PDB entry 7X3T | electron microscopy, 5.40 A resolution (low resolution: residue-level contacts below are approximate; hydrogen-bond / salt-bridge calls are withheld) | chains C and J of the 20 polymer chains in the assembly

# Chain C
Molecule: Histone H2A
From: Xenopus laevis
UniProtKB: Q6AZJ8 (Q6AZJ8_XENLA); residues 0-129 here correspond to UniProt positions 1-130 (UniProt number = residue number + 1)
Chain sequence (130 residues; each row starts with the number of its first residue; numbering starts at 0):
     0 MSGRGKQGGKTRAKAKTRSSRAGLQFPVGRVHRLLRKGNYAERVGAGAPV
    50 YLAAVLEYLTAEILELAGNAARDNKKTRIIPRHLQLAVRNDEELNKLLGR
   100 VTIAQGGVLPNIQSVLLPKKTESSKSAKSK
Unresolved in the structure: 0-11, 119-129

# Chain J
Molecule: 354-nt DNA strand
Sequence (354 nucleotides; numbered -29 to 324; the number before each row is that of its first residue; numbers below 1 keep their minus sign (DC-29 is residue -29)):
   -29 CACAGGAAACAGCTATGACCATGATTACGCTCAGGATGTATATATCTGAC
    21 ACGTGCCTGGAGACTAGGGAGTAATCCCCTTGGCGGTTAAAACGCGGGGG
    71 ACAGCGCGTACGTGCGTTTAAGCGGTGCTAGAGCTGTCTACGACCAATTG
   121 AGCGGCCTCGGCACCGGGATTCTCCAGGTCGAGCTTCTCGACAAGCTTCA
   171 GGATGTATATATCTGACACGTGCCTGGAGACTAGGGAGTAATCCCCTTGG
   221 CGGTTAAAACGCGGGGGACAGCGCGTACGTGCGTTTAAGCGGTGCTAGAG
   271 CTGTCTACGACCAATTGAGCGGCCTCGGCACCGGGATTCTCCAGGGTACC
   321 GCGG
Unresolved in the structure: -29 to -26, 314-324

# Chain C / chain J interface
Contacting residue pairs (19):
  Ala12(C) - DG199(J)
  Ala12(C) - DA200(J)
  Lys13(C) - DG199(J)
  Ala14(C) - DA198(J)
  Ala14(C) - DG199(J)
  Lys15(C) - DA198(J)
  Lys15(C) - DG199(J)
  Thr16(C) - DA198(J)
  Arg17(C) - DA198(J)
  Arg20(C) - DA198(J)
  Arg20(C) - DG199(J)
  Gly28(C) - DG197(J)
  Gly28(C) - DA198(J)
  Arg29(C) - DG197(J)
  Arg32(C) - DG196(J)
  Arg32(C) - DG197(J)
  Arg42(C) - DG206(J)
  Arg77(C) - DA186(J)
  Arg77(C) - DC187(J)
Interface residues without a listed pair, chain C (13 interface residues in all): Val27
Interface residues without a listed pair, chain J (9 interface residues in all): DA207

# In short
The interface between chain C and chain J involves 13 residues on one side and 9 on the other.
Here chain C is Histone H2A (Xenopus laevis) and chain J is a 354-nt DNA strand. Entry 7X3T (Cryo-EM structure
of ISW1a-dinucleosome) was determined by electron microscopy, deposited together with 7X3V, 7X3W and 7X3X.
